Entry 8H1Y (X-ray diffraction, 1.55 A resolution); this record covers chain A.

== Chain A ==
Protein: Serine palmitoyltransferase
From: Sphingobacterium multivorum
Notes: EC 2.3.1.50
UniProt: A7BFV6 (A7BFV6_SPHMU); numbering as in UniProt (aligned over 1-399)
Chain sequence (399 residues; row label = number of the first residue in the row):
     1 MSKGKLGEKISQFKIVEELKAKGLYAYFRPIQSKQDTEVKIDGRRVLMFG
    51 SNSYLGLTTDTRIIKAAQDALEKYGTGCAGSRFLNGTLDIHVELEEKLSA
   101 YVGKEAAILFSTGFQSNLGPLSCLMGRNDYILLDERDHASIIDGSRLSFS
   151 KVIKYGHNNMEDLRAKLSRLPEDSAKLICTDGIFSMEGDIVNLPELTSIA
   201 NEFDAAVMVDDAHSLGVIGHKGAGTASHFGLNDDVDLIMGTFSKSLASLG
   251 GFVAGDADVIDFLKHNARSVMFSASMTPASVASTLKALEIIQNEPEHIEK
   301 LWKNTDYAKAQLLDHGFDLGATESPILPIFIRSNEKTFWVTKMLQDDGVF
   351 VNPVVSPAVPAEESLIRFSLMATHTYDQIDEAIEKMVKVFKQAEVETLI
Disordered / not traced: 1, 396-399
Ligand contacts: L-homoserine (KPU; (2S)-2-[[2-methyl-3-oxidanyl-5-(phosphonooxymethyl)pyridin-4-yl]methylamino]-4-oxidanyl-butanoic acid): Asn-52, Gly-80, Ser-81, Leu-84, Thr-112, Gly-113, Phe-114, Asn-117, His-138, Ser-140, Asp-181, Ser-185, Asp-210, Ala-212, His-213, Met-239, Thr-241, Ser-243, Lys-244, Gly-250, Met-271, Phe-272, Ser-273, Ala-274
Curated features (UniProtKB/Swiss-Prot):
  - binding site (pyridoxal 5'-phosphate): Gly-113, Phe-114, His-213, Thr-241, Ser-243
  - modified residue: Lys-244 (N6-(pyridoxal phosphate)lysine)
What the authors report for this chain:
  - binding site for L-homoserine: His-138
  - catalytic residues: Lys-244 (proposed by the authors, not directly observed)

== In short ==
Chain A binds L-homoserine. From UniProt: 5 pyridoxal 5'-phosphate-binding residues. From the paper: the
catalytic residue Lys-244; a binding site for L-homoserine at His-138.
Chain A is Serine palmitoyltransferase (Sphingobacterium multivorum); the structure, Serine
Palmitoyltransferase from Sphingobacterium multivorum complexed with L-homoserine, was determined by X-ray
diffraction together with 8H1Q, 8H1W, 8H20 and 8H21 from the same study.
